PDB entry 6R0Y | electron microscopy, 3.90 A resolution | chains C and F of the 26 polymer chains in the assembly

Chain C:
Name: V-type ATP synthase alpha chain
Organism: Thermus thermophilus (strain HB8 / ATCC 27634 / DSM 579)
Notes: EC 7.1.2.2
UniProtKB: Q56403 (VATA_THET8); residues 1-578 here = UniProt positions 1-578
Chain sequence (578 residues; row label = number of the first residue in the row):
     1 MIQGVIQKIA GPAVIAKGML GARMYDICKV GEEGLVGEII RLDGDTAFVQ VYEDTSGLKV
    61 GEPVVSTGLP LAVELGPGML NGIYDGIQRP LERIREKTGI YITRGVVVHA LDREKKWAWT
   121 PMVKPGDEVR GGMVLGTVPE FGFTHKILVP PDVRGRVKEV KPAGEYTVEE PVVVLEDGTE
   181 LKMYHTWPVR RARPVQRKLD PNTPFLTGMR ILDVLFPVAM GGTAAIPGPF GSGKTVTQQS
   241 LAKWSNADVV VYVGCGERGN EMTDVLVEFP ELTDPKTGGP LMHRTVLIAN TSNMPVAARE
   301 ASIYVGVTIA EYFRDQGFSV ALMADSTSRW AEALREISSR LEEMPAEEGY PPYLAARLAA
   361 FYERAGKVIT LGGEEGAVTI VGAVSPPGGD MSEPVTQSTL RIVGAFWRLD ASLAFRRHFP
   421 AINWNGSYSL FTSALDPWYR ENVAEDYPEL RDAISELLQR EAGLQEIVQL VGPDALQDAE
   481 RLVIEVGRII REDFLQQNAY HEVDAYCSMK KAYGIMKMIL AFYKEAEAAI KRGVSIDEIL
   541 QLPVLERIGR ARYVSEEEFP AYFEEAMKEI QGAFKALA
Unresolved in the structure: 578

Chain F:
Name: V-type ATP synthase beta chain
Organism: Thermus thermophilus (strain HB8 / ATCC 27634 / DSM 579)
UniProtKB: Q56404 (VATB_THET8); residues 1-478 here = UniProt positions 1-478
Chain sequence (478 residues; numbered 1 to 478; the number before each row is that of its first residue):
     1 MDLLKKEYTG ITYISGPLLF VENAKDLAYG AIVDIKDGTG RVRGGQVIEV SEEYAVIQVF
    61 EETTGLDLAT TSVSLVEDVA RLGVSKEMLG RRFNGIGKPI DGLPPITPEK RLPITGLPLN
   121 PVARRKPEQF IQTGISTIDV MNTLVRGQKL PIFSGSGLPA NEIAAQIARQ ATVRPDLSGE
   181 GEKEEPFAVV FAAMGITQRE LSYFIQEFER TGALSRSVLF LNKADDPTIE RILTPRMALT
   241 VAEYLAFEHD YHVLVILTDM TNYCEALREI GAAREEIPGR RGYPGYMYTD LATIYERAGV
   301 VEGKKGSVTQ IPILSMPDDD RTHPIPDLTG YITEGQIQLS RELHRKGIYP PIDPLPSLSR
   361 LMNNGVGKGK TREDHKQVSD QLYSAYANGV DIRKLVAIIG EDALTENDRR YLQFADAFER
   421 FFINQGQQNR SIEESLQIAW ALLSMLPQGE LKRISKDHIG KYYGQKLEEI WGAPQALD
Unresolved in the structure: 1-3, 465-478

Interface between chain C and chain F:
Pairs across the interface - 37 pairs, chain C then chain F:
  L20(C) - A69(F)  hydrophobic
  G21(C) - D67(F)
  A22(C) - D67(F)
  R23(C) - T39(F)
  R23(C) - G65(F)
  M24(C) - I14(F)  hydrophobic
  M24(C) - S15(F)
  M24(C) - T63(F)  hydrogen bond
  M24(C) - T64(F)
  M24(C) - G65(F)  hydrogen bond (backbone-backbone)
  M24(C) - L66(F)  hydrogen bond (backbone-backbone)
  Y25(C) - T63(F)
  Y25(C) - T64(F)
  R41(C) - Y13(F)
  R41(C) - I14(F)
  L42(C) - Y13(F)
  L42(C) - I14(F)  hydrogen bond (backbone-backbone)
  L42(C) - L68(F)  hydrophobic
  D43(C) - T12(F)
  D43(C) - Y13(F)
  G44(C) - T12(F)  hydrogen bond (backbone-backbone)
  G44(C) - L68(F)
  M344(C) - P278(F)
  E347(C) - R268(F)  salt bridge
  E347(C) - Y283(F)  hydrogen bond
  P352(C) - E265(F)
  P352(C) - R268(F)
  Y353(C) - E269(F)
  A356(C) - E269(F)
  A359(C) - A224(F)
  E363(C) - T197(F)
  E363(C) - Q198(F)
  E363(C) - D225(F)
  R401(C) - N262(F)  hydrogen bond
  I402(C) - T197(F)  hydrogen bond (backbone-side chain)
  L430(C) - R199(F)
  F431(C) - R199(F)
Also at the interface, not in a pair above, chain C (28 interface residues in all): P70, R190, R191, K198, D200, P201, A355
Also at the interface, not in a pair above, chain F (28 interface residues in all): G16, D37, R41, E62, S202

Overview:
Chain C and chain F each contribute 28 residues to their interface; the contacts include 8 hydrogen bonds and
1 salt bridge. Among the polar pairs are E347(C)-R268(F), M24(C)-T63(F) and E347(C)-Y283(F).
Here chain C is V-type ATP synthase alpha chain and chain F is V-type ATP synthase beta chain, both from
Thermus thermophilus (strain HB8 / ATCC 27634 / DSM 579). Entry 6R0Y (Thermus thermophilus V/A-type
ATPase/synthase, rotational state 3) was determined by electron microscopy, deposited together with 6QUM,
6R0W, 6R0Z and 6R10.
